Entry 5TWG (X-ray diffraction, 2.30 A resolution); this record covers chains A and E.

Chain A:
Molecule: MOB kinase activator 1A
Organism: Homo sapiens
UniProtKB: Q9H8S9 (MOB1A_HUMAN); residue numbers follow UniProt; this construct covers 1-216
Chain sequence (216 residues; numbered 1 to 216; the number before each row is that of its first residue):
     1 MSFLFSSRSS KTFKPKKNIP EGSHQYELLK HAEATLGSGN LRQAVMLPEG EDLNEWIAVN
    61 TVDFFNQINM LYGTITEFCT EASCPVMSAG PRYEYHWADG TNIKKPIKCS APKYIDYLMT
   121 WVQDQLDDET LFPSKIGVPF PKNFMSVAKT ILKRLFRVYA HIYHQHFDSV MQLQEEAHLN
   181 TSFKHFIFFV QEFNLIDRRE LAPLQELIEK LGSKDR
Unresolved in the structure: 1-14, 19-22, 212-216
Bound ions: Zn2+: Cys79, Cys84, His166
Swiss-Prot annotation at these positions:
  - binding site (Zn(2+)): Cys79, Cys84, His161, His166
  - modified residue: Ser2 (N-acetylserine), Thr12 (Phosphothreonine), Thr35 (Phosphothreonine), Thr74 (Phosphothreonine), Thr181 (Phosphothreonine)
What the authors report for this chain:
  - mutagenesis - K153A/R154A/R157A: abolished binding to T353 peptide (chain E)

Chain E:
Molecule: T353 peptide
Organism: Homo sapiens
Chain sequence (15 residues; numbered -5 to 9; the number before each row is that of its first residue; numbers below 1 keep their minus sign (Val-5 is residue -5)):
    -5 VASTMTDGAN TMIEP
Unresolved in the structure: -5 to 4
Modified / non-standard residues: Thr5 (phosphothreonine; TPO)

Chain A / chain E interface:
Residue-residue contacts (17):
  Pro91(A) with Pro9(E)
  Arg92(A) with Ile7(E); Glu8(E); Pro9(E)
  Tyr93(A) with Met6(E), hydrophobic; Ile7(E)
  Glu94(A) with Met6(E); Ile7(E), hydrogen bond (backbone-backbone)
  Tyr95(A) with Thr5(E); Met6(E), hydrophobic
  His96(A) with Thr5(E), hydrogen bond (backbone-backbone)
  Pro106(A) with Thr5(E)
  Lys153(A) with Thr5(E)
  Arg154(A) with Thr5(E)
  Arg157(A) with Thr5(E)
  Arg199(A) with Met6(E)
  Glu200(A) with Met6(E)
Also at the interface, not in a pair above, chain A (13 interface residues in all): Pro203
The authors on this interface:
  - interface residues, chain A: Tyr93(A), Glu94(A), Tyr95(A), Lys153(A), Arg154(A), Arg157(A)

Overview:
13 residues of chain A face 5 of chain E across their interface; the contacts include 2 hydrogen bonds.
Main-chain hydrogen bonds include Glu94(A)-Ile7(E) and His96(A)-Thr5(E). UniProt lists 4 Zn2+-binding residues
on chain A. From the paper: K153A/R154A/R157A of chain A abolish binding to T353 peptide (chain E); interface
residues Tyr93(A), Glu94(A) and Tyr95(A) among others.
Chain A is MOB kinase activator 1A and chain E is T353 peptide, both from Homo sapiens; the structure, human
MOB1A bound to human MST1 phosphorylated T353 peptide, was determined by X-ray diffraction, deposited together
with 5TWH.
